Entry 4C2M (X-ray diffraction, 2.80 A resolution); this record covers chains A and O of the 15 polymer chains in the assembly.

== Chain A ==
Molecule: DNA-directed RNA polymerase I subunit RPA190
Source organism: Saccharomyces cerevisiae
Notes: EC 2.7.7.6
Reference sequence: P10964 (RPA1_YEAST); residues 1-1664 here = UniProt positions 1-1664
Chain sequence (1664 residues; numbered 1 to 1664; the number before each row is that of its first residue):
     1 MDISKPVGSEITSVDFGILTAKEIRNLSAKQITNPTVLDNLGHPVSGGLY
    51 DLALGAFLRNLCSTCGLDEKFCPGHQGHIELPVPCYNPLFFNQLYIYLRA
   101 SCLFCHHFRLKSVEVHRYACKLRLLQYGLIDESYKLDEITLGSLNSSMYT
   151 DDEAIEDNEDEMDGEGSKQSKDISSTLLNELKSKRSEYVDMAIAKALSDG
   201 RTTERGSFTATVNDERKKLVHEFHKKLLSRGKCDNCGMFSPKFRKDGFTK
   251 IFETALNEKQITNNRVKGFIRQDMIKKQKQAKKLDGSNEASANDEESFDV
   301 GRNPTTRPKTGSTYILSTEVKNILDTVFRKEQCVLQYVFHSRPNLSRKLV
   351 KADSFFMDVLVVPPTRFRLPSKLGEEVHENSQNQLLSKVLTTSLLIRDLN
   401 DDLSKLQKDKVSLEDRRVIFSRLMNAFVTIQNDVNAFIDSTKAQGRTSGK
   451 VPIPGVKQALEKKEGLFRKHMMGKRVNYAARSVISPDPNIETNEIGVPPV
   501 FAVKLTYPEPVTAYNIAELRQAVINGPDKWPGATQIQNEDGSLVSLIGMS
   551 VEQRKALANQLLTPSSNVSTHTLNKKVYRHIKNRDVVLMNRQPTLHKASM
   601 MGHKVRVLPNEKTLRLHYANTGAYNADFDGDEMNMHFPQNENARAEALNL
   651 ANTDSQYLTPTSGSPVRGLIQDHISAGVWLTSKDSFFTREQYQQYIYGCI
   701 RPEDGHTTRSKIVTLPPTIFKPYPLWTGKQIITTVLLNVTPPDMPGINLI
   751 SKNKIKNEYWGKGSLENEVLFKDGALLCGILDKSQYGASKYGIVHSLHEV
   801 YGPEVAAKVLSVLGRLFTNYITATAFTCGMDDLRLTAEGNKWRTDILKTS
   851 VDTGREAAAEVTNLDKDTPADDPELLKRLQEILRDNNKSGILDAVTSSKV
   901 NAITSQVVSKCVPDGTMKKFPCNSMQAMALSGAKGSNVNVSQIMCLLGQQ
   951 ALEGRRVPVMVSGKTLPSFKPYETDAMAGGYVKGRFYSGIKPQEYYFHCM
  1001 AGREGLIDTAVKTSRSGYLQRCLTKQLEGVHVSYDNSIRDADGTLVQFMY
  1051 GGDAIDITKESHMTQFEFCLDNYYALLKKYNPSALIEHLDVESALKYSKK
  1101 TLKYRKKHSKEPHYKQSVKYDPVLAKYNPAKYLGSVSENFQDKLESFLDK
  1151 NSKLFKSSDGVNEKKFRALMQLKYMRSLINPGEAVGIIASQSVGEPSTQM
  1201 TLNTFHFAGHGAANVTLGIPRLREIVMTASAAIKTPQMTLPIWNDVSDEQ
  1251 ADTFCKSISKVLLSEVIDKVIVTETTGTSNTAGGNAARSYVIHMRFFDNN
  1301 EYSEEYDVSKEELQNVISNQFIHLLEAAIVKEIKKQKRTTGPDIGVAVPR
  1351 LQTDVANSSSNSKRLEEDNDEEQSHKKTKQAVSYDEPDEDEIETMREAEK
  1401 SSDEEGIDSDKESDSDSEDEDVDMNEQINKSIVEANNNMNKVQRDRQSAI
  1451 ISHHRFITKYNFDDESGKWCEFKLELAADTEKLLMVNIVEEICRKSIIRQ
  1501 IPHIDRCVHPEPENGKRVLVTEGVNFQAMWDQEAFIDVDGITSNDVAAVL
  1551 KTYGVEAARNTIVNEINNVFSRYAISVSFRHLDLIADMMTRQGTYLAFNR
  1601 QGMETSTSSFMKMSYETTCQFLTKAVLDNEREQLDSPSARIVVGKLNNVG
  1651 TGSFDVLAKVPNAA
Unresolved in the structure: 142-173, 274-311, 1206-1212, 1277-1285, 1340-1341, 1350-1360, 1396-1439
Metal / ion sites: Zn2+ site 1: Cys62, Cys65, Cys72, His75; Zn2+ site 2: Cys102, Cys105, Cys233, Cys236
Swiss-Prot annotation at these positions:
  - region: Pro992 to Glu1004 (Bridging helix)
  - binding site (Zn(2+)): Cys62, Cys65, Cys72, His75, Cys102, Cys105, Cys233, Cys236
  - binding site (Mg(2+)): Asp627, Asp629, Asp631
  - modified residue (Phosphoserine): Ser889, Ser1636
Reported in the primary citation:
  - contacts within the chain: Arg1015-Asp1385, Arg1015-Asp1388
  - catalytic residues: Asp627, Asp629, Asp631 (proposed by the authors, not directly observed)
  - conformationally variable residues (side-chain flip): Asp627, Asp629

== Chain O ==
Molecule: DNA-directed RNA polymerase I subunit RPA43
Source organism: Saccharomyces cerevisiae
Reference sequence: P46669 (RPA43_YEAST); residue numbers follow UniProt; this construct covers 1-326
Chain sequence (326 residues; row label = number of the first residue in the row):
     1 MSQVKRANENRETARFIKKHKKQVTNPIDEKNGTSNCIVRVPIALYVSLA
    51 PMYLENPLQGVMKQHLNPLVMKYNNKVGGVVLGYEGLKILDADPLSKEDT
   101 SEKLIKITPDTPFGFTWCHVNLYVWQPQVGDVLEGYIFIQSASHIGLLIH
   151 DAFNASIKKNNIPVDWTFVHNDVEEDADVINTDENNGNNNNEDNKDSNGG
   201 SNSLGKFSFGNRSLGHWVDSNGEPIDGKLRFTVRNVHTTGRVVSVDGTLI
   251 SDADEEGNGYNSSRSQAESLPIVSNKKIVFDDEVSIENKESHKELDLPEV
   301 KEDNGSEIVYEENTSESNDGESSDSD
Unresolved in the structure: 1-264, 317-326
Swiss-Prot annotation at these positions:
  - modified residue (Phosphoserine): Ser244, Ser251, Ser265, Ser269, Ser285
Reported in the primary citation:
  - post-translational modification sites: Ser208, Ser220, Ser285 (citing earlier work)

== Chain A / chain O interface ==
Contacting residue pairs - 78 pairs, chain A then chain O:
  Pro35(A) with Phe280(O), hydrophobic; Val284(O), hydrophobic; Asn288(O), hydrogen bond (backbone-side chain)
  Thr36(A) with Glu287(O); Asn288(O)
  Val37(A) with Asn288(O), hydrogen bond (backbone-side chain); His292(O)
  Leu38(A) with Ser291(O); His292(O); Leu295(O), hydrophobic
  Gly42(A) with Leu295(O)
  Tyr50(A) with His292(O)
  Leu58(A) with Leu295(O), hydrophobic; Asp296(O); Leu297(O), hydrophobic; Pro298(O)
  Arg59(A) with Asp296(O), salt bridge; Pro298(O)
  Glu69(A) with Pro298(O); Val300(O); Tyr310(O), hydrogen bond
  Lys70(A) with Val300(O); Lys301(O), hydrogen bond (side chain-backbone); Glu302(O); Asp303(O), salt bridge
  Leu369(A) with Tyr310(O), hydrophobic
  Pro370(A) with Tyr310(O)
  Ser371(A) with Tyr310(O); Glu312(O)
  Lys372(A) with Leu297(O); Tyr310(O), hydrogen bond (backbone-backbone)
  Val377(A) with His292(O)
  Glu379(A) with Asn288(O); Lys289(O); His292(O), salt bridge
  Asn380(A) with Glu312(O)
  Ser381(A) with Glu312(O), hydrogen bond
  Lys388(A) with Lys277(O), hydrogen bond (backbone-side chain); Asp281(O); Ser285(O)
  Thr391(A) with Lys277(O); Phe280(O); Asp281(O), hydrogen bond
  Thr392(A) with Lys277(O), hydrogen bond
  Leu395(A) with Val273(O), hydrophobic; Lys276(O); Lys277(O); Phe280(O), hydrophobic
  Leu399(A) with Pro271(O); Val273(O), hydrophobic
  Asp402(A) with Leu270(O); Pro271(O)
  Leu403(A) with Leu270(O), hydrophobic
  Lys405(A) with Gln266(O), hydrogen bond (backbone-side chain)
  Leu406(A) with Gln266(O)
  Lys410(A) with Gln266(O)
  Asp415(A) with Ser265(O), hydrogen bond; Ala267(O)
  Val418(A) with Ala267(O), hydrophobic
  Ile419(A) with Ala267(O), hydrophobic
  Arg422(A) with Glu268(O), hydrogen bond (side chain-backbone); Leu270(O), hydrogen bond (side chain-backbone); Pro271(O); Ile272(O)
  Asn425(A) with Ile272(O); Val273(O), hydrogen bond (side chain-backbone); Ser274(O), hydrogen bond (side chain-backbone)
  Ala426(A) with Val273(O), hydrophobic
  Thr429(A) with Ser274(O)
  Asp433(A) with Lys277(O), salt bridge
  Lys462(A) with Asn313(O), hydrogen bond; Thr314(O), hydrogen bond (side chain-backbone)
  Lys469(A) with Thr314(O), hydrogen bond (side chain-backbone); Glu316(O), salt bridge
  His470(A) with Thr314(O)
  Arg475(A) with Glu316(O), salt bridge
  Asn477(A) with Asn304(O)
  Leu543(A) with Asp303(O)
Also at the interface, not in a pair above, chain A (50 interface residues in all): Phe57, Phe71, Glu376, Gln382, Ser387, Leu394, Ile396, Lys463
Also at the interface, not in a pair above, chain O (37 interface residues in all): Ser269, Lys293, Glu311

== Overview ==
50 residues of chain A face 37 of chain O across their interface; the contacts include 18 hydrogen bonds and 6
salt bridges. Polar pairs include Arg59(A)-Asp296(O), Lys70(A)-Asp303(O) and Glu379(A)-His292(O). From
UniProt: 8 Zn2+-binding residues and 3 Mg2+-binding residues on chain A. From the paper: catalytic residues
Asp627(A), Asp629(A) and Asp631(A); modification sites Ser208(O), Ser220(O) and Ser285(O).
Here chain A is DNA-directed RNA polymerase I subunit RPA190 and chain O is DNA-directed RNA polymerase I
subunit RPA43, both from Saccharomyces cerevisiae. Entry 4C2M (Structure of RNA polymerase I at 2.8 A
resolution) was determined by X-ray diffraction.
